7YI3 - chains A and D of the 5 polymer chains in the assembly; structure by electron microscopy, 3.30 A resolution.

# Chain A
Name: Transcriptional regulatory protein SIN3
Organism: Saccharomyces cerevisiae S288C
Reference sequence: P22579 (SIN3_YEAST); residue numbers follow UniProt; this construct covers 1-1536
Chain sequence (1536 residues; each row starts with the number of its first residue):
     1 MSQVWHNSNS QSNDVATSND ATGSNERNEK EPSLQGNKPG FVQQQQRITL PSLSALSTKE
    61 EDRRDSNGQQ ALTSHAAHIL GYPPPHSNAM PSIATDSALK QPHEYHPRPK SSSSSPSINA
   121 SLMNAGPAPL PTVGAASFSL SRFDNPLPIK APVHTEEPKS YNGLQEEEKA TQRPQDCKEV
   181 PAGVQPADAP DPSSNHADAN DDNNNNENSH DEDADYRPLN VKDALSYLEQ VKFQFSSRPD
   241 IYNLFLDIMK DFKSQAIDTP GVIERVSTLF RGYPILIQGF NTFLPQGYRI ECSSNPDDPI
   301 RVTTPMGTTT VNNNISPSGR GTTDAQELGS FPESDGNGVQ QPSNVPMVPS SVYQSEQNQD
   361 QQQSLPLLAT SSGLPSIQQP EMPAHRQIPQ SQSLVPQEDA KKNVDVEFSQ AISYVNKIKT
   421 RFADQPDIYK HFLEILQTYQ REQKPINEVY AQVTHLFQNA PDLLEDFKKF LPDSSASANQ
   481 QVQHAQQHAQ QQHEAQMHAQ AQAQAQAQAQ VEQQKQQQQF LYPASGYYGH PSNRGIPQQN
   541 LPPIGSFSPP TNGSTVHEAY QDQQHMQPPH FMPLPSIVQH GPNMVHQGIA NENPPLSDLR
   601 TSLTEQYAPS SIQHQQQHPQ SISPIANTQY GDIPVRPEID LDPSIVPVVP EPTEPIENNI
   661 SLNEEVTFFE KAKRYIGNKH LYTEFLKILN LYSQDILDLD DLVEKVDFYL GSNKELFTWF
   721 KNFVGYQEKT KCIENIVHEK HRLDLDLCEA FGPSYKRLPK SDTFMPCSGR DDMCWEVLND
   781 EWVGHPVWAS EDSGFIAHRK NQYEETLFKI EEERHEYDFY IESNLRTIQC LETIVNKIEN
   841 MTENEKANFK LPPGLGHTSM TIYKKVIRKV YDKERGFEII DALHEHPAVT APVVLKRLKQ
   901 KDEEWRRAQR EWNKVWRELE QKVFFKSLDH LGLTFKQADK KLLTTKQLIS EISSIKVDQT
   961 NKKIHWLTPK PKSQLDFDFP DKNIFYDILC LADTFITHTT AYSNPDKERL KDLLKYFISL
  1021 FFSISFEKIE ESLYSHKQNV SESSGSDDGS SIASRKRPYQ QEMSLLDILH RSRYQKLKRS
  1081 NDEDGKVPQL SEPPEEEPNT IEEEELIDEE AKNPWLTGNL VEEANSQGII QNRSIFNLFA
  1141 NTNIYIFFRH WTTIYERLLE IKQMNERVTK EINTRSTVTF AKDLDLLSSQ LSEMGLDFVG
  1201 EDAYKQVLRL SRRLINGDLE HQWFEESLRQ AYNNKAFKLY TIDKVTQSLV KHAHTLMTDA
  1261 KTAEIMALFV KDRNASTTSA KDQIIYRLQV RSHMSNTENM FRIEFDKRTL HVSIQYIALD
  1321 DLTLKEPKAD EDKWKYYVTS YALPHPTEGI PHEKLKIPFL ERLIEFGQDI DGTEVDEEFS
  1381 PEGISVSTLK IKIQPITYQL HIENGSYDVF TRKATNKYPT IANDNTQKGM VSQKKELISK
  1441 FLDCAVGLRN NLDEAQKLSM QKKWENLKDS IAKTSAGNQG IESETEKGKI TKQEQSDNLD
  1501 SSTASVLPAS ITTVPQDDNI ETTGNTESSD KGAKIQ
Disordered / not traced: 1-663, 728-748, 841-858, 886-889, 963-971, 1033-1133, 1323-1536
UniProt features mapped onto this chain:
  - modified residue: S137 (Phosphoserine), T303 (Phosphothreonine), T304 (Phosphothreonine), S316 (Phosphoserine), S1046 (Phosphoserine)

# Chain D
Name: Transcriptional regulatory protein RCO1
Organism: Saccharomyces cerevisiae S288C
Reference sequence: Q04779 (RCO1_YEAST); numbering as in UniProt (aligned over 1-684)
Chain sequence (684 residues; each row starts with the number of its first residue):
     1 MDTSKKDTTR SPSHSNSSSP SSSSLSSSSS KEKKRPKRLS SQNVNYDLKR RKIITSEGIE
    61 RSFKNEHSNL AVEDNIPEEE PKELLEKDSK GNIIKLNEPS TISEDSKVSV TGLPLNKGPS
   121 EKIKRESLWN YRKNLGGQSN NSEMTLVPSK RFTQVPKNFQ DLNRNDLKTF LTENMTEESN
   181 IRSTIGWNGD IINRTRDREP ESDRDNKKLS NIRTKIILST NATYDSKSKL FGQNSIKSTS
   241 NASEKIFRDK NNSTIDFENE DFCSACNQSG SFLCCDTCPK SFHFLCLDPP IDPNNLPKGD
   301 WHCNECKFKI FINNSMATLK KIESNFIKQN NNVKIFAKLL FNIDSHNPKQ FQLPNYIKET
   361 FPAVKTGSRG QYSDENDKIP LTDRQLFNTS YGQSITKLDS YNPDTHIDSN SGKFLICYKC
   421 NQTRLGSWSH PENSRLIMTC DYCQTPWHLD CVPRASFKNL GSKWKCPLHS PTKVYKKIHH
   481 CQEDNSVNYK VWKKQRLINK KNQLYYEPLQ KIGYQNNGNI QIIPTTSHTD YDFNQDFKIT
   541 QIDENSIKYD FFDKIYKSKM VQKRKLFQFQ ESLIDKLVSN GSQNGNSEDN MVKDIASLIY
   601 FQVSNNDKSS NNKSASKSNN LRKLWDLKEL TNVVVPNELD SIQFNDFSSD EIKHLLYLKK
   661 IIESKPKEEL LKFLNIENPE NQSE
Disordered / not traced: 1-100, 131-165, 188-258, 379-399, 478-488, 524-533, 565-684
Ion coordination: Zn2+ site 1: C263, C266, H283, C286; Zn2+ site 2: C303, C306; Zn2+ site 3: C417, C420, H448, C451; Zn2+ site 4: C440, C443, C466, H469
UniProt features mapped onto this chain:
  - zinc finger: E260 to K309 (PHD-type 1), F414 to T472 (PHD-type 2)
  - modified residue: M1 (N-acetylmethionine), S68 (Phosphoserine), S683 (Phosphoserine)
Reported in the primary citation:
  - mutagenesis - L509A/Q510A/K511A/I512A/Y549A/Y556A/M560A: decreased catalytic activity

# Interface between chain A and chain D
Contacting residue pairs - 105 pairs, chain A then chain D:
  E665(A) - F552(D)
  V666(A) - K548(D)
  F669(A) - K548(D)
  F669(A) - F552(D)  hydrophobic
  L681(A) - T445(D)
  Y682(A) - E544(D)
  T683(A) - I522(D)
  E684(A) - L468(D)
  E684(A) - H469(D)
  E684(A) - S470(D)  hydrogen bond (side chain-backbone)
  L686(A) - I522(D)  hydrophobic
  L686(A) - E544(D)
  K687(A) - S470(D)
  K687(A) - K494(D)
  I688(A) - H469(D)
  I688(A) - S470(D)
  L689(A) - F551(D)  hydrophobic
  N690(A) - I520(D)
  N690(A) - I542(D)
  L691(A) - P471(D)  hydrophobic
  L691(A) - W492(D)  hydrophobic
  L691(A) - G518(D)
  Y692(A) - F551(D)  hydrophobic
  Y692(A) - K554(D)
  S693(A) - D550(D)  hydrogen bond
  S693(A) - F551(D)  hydrogen bond (side chain-backbone)
  S693(A) - K554(D)
  Q694(A) - Y514(D)
  Q694(A) - N516(D)  hydrogen bond
  Q694(A) - D550(D)
  D695(A) - K554(D)  salt bridge
  I696(A) - V474(D)
  I696(A) - W492(D)
  L697(A) - V474(D)  hydrophobic
  F708(A) - Y418(D)
  F708(A) - P467(D)  hydrophobic
  F708(A) - L468(D)
  Y709(A) - Y418(D)  hydrogen bond (backbone-side chain)
  Y709(A) - L468(D)  hydrogen bond (side chain-backbone)
  Y709(A) - H469(D)
  S712(A) - K419(D)
  F723(A) - I555(D)  hydrophobic
  G769(A) - W187(D)
  D771(A) - W187(D)
  E791(A) - G461(D)
  S793(A) - L460(D)  hydrogen bond (side chain-backbone)
  S793(A) - G461(D)
  I796(A) - L460(D)  hydrophobic
  E813(A) - T111(D)
  E816(A) - S109(D)
  E816(A) - V110(D)  hydrogen bond (side chain-backbone)
  Y817(A) - L115(D)
  K869(A) - K107(D)
  V870(A) - D105(D)
  Y871(A) - I102(D)  hydrophobic
  D872(A) - E104(D)
  D872(A) - K107(D)
  K873(A) - I102(D)
  K873(A) - E104(D)
  R875(A) - T101(D)
  R875(A) - I102(D)
  R897(A) - T101(D)
  R897(A) - I102(D)
  K901(A) - D105(D)  salt bridge
  E904(A) - N116(D)
  W905(A) - L115(D)
  W905(A) - N116(D)
  A908(A) - L115(D)
  E911(A) - P119(D)
  W912(A) - T111(D)
  W912(A) - L113(D)  hydrophobic
  W912(A) - G118(D)  hydrogen bond (side chain-backbone)
  W912(A) - P119(D)
  W912(A) - I123(D)  hydrophobic
  V915(A) - P119(D)  hydrophobic
  V915(A) - I123(D)  hydrophobic
  V915(A) - S127(D)
  E918(A) - S127(D)
  E918(A) - W129(D)
  L919(A) - S127(D)  hydrogen bond (backbone-backbone)
  Q921(A) - W129(D)
  K922(A) - S127(D)
  K922(A) - L128(D)  hydrogen bond (side chain-backbone)
  K922(A) - W129(D)
  L931(A) - S400(D)
  F935(A) - W428(D)  hydrophobic
  A938(A) - W428(D)  hydrophobic
  D939(A) - W428(D)  hydrogen bond
  L942(A) - Y401(D)  hydrophobic
  L942(A) - P403(D)  hydrophobic
  L942(A) - W428(D)  hydrophobic
  Q947(A) - P403(D)
  S950(A) - F414(D)
  E951(A) - S427(D)
  E951(A) - W428(D)  hydrogen bond (side chain-backbone)
  S953(A) - F414(D)
  S954(A) - F414(D)
  S954(A) - L425(D)
  V957(A) - K413(D)
  D958(A) - Q422(D)
  D958(A) - T423(D)  hydrogen bond (side chain-backbone)
  D958(A) - R424(D)  hydrogen bond (side chain-backbone)
  E1156(A) - S429(D)
  R1157(A) - W428(D)
  Q1190(A) - W129(D)
Interface residues without a listed pair, chain A (75 interface residues in all): I676, L702, K705, V724, G794, F795, K941, L943, N961, R1149, W1223
Interface residues without a listed pair, chain D (71 interface residues in all): K124, E126, D404, I416, N421, G426, H430, C443, W447, N459, S462, K476, Q515, N517, I547

# Overview
Chain A and chain D form an interface of 75 and 71 residues respectively, with 15 hydrogen bonds and 2 salt
bridges. Polar pairs include D695(A)-K554(D), K901(A)-D105(D) and E684(A)-S470(D). C263(D), C266(D), H283(D)
and C286(D) coordinate Zn2+ site 1. The paper reports that L509A/Q510A/K511A/I512A/Y549A/Y556A/M560A of chain
D reduce catalytic activity.
Chain A is Transcriptional regulatory protein SIN3 and chain D is Transcriptional regulatory protein RCO1,
both from Saccharomyces cerevisiae S288C; the structure, Cryo-EM structure of Rpd3S in close-state Rpd3S-NCP
complex, was determined by electron microscopy (same publication as 7YI0, 7YI1, 7YI2, 7YI4 and 7YI5).
